3LSR - chains A and B; structure by X-ray diffraction, 2.55 A resolution.

Chain A:
Name: DesT
From: Pseudomonas aeruginosa
UniProtKB: Q9HUS3 (Q9HUS3_PSEAE); residue numbers follow UniProt; this construct covers 1-209
Sequence (220 residues; each row starts with the number of its first residue):
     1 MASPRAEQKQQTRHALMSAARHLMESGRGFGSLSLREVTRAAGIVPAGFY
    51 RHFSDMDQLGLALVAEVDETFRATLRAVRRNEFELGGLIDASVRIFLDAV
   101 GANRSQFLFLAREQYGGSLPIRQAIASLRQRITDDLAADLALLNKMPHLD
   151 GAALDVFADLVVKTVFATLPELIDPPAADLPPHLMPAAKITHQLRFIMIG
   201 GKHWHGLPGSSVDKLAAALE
Unresolved in the structure: 1-3, 176-185, 206-220
Construct notes: engineered mutation Ala-2 (Ser in Q9HUS3); expression tag (210-220)
From the paper describing this entry:
  - binding site for the 33-nt DNA strand (chain B): Arg-36, Arg-51
  - mutagenesis - F71A, F96A, Y115A, L169A: increased binding to DNA
  - mutagenesis - Y115A: unchanged binding to 16:0-CoA
  - mutagenesis - Y115A: unchanged binding to 16:1Delta9-CoA
  - mutagenesis - F96A, L169A: unchanged binding to UFA- and SFA-CoAs
  - mutagenesis - F166A: abolished binding to DNA
  - mutagenesis - F166A: unchanged binding to acyl-CoA ligands
  - mutagenesis - F71A (Tm 56 degC), F96A (Tm 52 degC), Y115A (Tm 55 degC), F166A (Tm 61 degC), L169A (Tm 56 degC): decreased stability
  - mutagenesis - F166A: abolished signaling in response to desCB
  - mutagenesis - Y115A: decreased signaling

Chain B:
Molecule: 33-nt DNA strand
Sequence (33 nucleotides; numbered 0 to 32; the number before each row is that of its first residue; numbering starts at 0):
     0 TGTACATCAGTGAACGCGCGTTCACTGATGTAC
Unresolved in the structure: 0-3, 31-32

How chain A and chain B interact:
Residue-residue contacts (17):
  Pro-4(A) with DG29(B), phosphate contact
  Arg-5(A) with DT28(B), phosphate contact; DG29(B), hydrogen bond to the phosphate
  Ser-34(A) with DC18(B), hydrogen bond to the phosphate; DG19(B), phosphate contact
  Leu-35(A) with DG19(B), hydrogen bond to the phosphate; DT20(B), phosphate contact
  Arg-36(A) with DC18(B), phosphate contact; DG19(B), hydrogen bond to the base; DT20(B), base contact
  Arg-40(A) with DC18(B), salt bridge to the phosphate
  Pro-46(A) with DT20(B), base contact
  Ala-47(A) with DT21(B), base contact; DC22(B), base contact
  Tyr-50(A) with DG19(B), sugar contact; DT20(B), hydrogen bond to the phosphate; DT21(B), base contact
Also at the interface, not in a pair above, chain A (11 interface residues in all): Glu-37, Ser-54
Also at the interface, not in a pair above, chain B (8 interface residues in all): DG17

Overview:
The interface between chain A and chain B involves 11 residues on one side and 8 on the other, with 5 hydrogen
bonds and 1 salt bridge. Polar pairs include Arg-36(A)/DG19(B), Arg-5(A)/DG29(B) and Ser-34(A)/DC18(B). From
the paper: a binding site for the 33-nt DNA strand (chain B) at Arg-36(A) and Arg-51(A); F71A, F96A and Y115A
of chain A, among others, reduce stability; 5 substitutions were tested in all.
Chain A is DesT (Pseudomonas aeruginosa) and chain B is a 33-nt DNA strand; the structure, Crystal structure
of DesT in complex with duplex DNA, was determined by X-ray diffraction together with 3LSP from the same
study.
